Entry 8S0E (electron microscopy, 3.80 A resolution); this record covers chains 6 and D of the 15 polymer chains in the assembly.

# Chain 6
Molecule: DNA replication licensing factor MCM6
Source organism: Homo sapiens
Notes: EC 3.6.4.12
Reference sequence: Q14566 (MCM6_HUMAN); numbering as in UniProt (aligned over 1-821)
Chain sequence (821 residues; each row starts with the number of its first residue):
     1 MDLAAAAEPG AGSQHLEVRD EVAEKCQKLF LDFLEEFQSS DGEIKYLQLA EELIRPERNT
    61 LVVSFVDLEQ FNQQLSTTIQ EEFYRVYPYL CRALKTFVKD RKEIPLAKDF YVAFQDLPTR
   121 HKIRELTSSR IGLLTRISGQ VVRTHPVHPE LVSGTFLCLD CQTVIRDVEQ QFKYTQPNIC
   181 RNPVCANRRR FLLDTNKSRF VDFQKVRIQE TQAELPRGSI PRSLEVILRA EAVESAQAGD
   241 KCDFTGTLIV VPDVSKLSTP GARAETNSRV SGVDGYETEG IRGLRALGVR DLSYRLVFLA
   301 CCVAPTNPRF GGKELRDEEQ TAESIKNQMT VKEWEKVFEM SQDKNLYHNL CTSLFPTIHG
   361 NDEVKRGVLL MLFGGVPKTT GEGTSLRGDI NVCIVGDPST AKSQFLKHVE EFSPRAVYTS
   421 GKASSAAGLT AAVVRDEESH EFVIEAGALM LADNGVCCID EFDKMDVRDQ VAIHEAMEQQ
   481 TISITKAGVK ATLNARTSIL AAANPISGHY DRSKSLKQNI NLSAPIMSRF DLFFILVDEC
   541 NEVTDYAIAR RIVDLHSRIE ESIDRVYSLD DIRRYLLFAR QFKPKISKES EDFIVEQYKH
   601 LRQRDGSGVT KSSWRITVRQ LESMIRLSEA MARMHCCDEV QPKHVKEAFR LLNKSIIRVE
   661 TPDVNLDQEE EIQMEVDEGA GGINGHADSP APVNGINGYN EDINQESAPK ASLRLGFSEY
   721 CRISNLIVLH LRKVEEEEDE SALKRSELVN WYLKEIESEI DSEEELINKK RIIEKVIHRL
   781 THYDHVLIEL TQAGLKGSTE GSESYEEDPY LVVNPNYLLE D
Unresolved in the structure: 1-19, 39-41, 102-109, 173-193, 253-293, 306-326, 605-612, 666-712, 737-742, 792-806, 819-821
Metal / ion sites: Mg2+: Ser403 (together with ATP-gamma-S)
Ligand contacts:
  - ATP-gamma-S (AGS; phosphothiophosphoric acid-adenylate ester): Leu386, Glu478, Pro525, Arg529, Val618, Arg619, Glu622
  - ATP-gamma-S: Thr357, Ile358, His359, Pro398, Ser399, Thr400, Ala401, Lys402, Ser403, Gln404, Asp460, Ile552
Swiss-Prot annotation at these positions:
  - motif: Ser528 to Asp531 (Arginine finger)
  - binding site (ATP): His359, Ser399, Thr400, Ala401, Lys402, Ser403, Asn504
  - binding site (ADP): Arg619, Glu622
  - modified residue: Met1 (N-acetylmethionine), Ser13 (Phosphoserine), Ser219 (Phosphoserine), Ser271 (Phosphoserine), Thr278 (Phosphothreonine), Lys643 (N6-acetyllysine), Ser689 (Phosphoserine), Ser762 (Phosphoserine), Thr791 (Phosphothreonine)
  - natural variant: Pro149 (P149S: Found in a patient with mild developmental delay and autism spectrum disorder; uncertain significance), Cys158 (C158Y: Found in patients with microcephaly, developmental delay, typical facial characteristics, endocrine disorders, feeding difficulties and urogenital anomalies; uncertain significance), Asp202 (D202G: Found in a patient with intra-uterine growth restriction, developmental delay and autism spectrum disorder; uncertain significance), Gly239 (G239S: Found in a patient with endocrine disorders, developmental regression, autism spectrum disorder and epilepsy; uncertain significance)
  - mutagenesis: Glu757 (E757A/D: Impairs interaction with CTD1), Glu763 (E763A/D: Impairs interaction with CTD1), Leu766 (L766A: Impairs interaction with CTD1)

# Chain D
Molecule: Origin recognition complex subunit 4
Source organism: Homo sapiens
Reference sequence: O43929 (ORC4_HUMAN); residue numbers follow UniProt; this construct covers 1-436
Chain sequence (436 residues; row label = number of the first residue in the row):
     1 MSSRKSKSNS LIHTECLSQV QRILRERFCR QSPHSNLFGV QVQYKHLSEL LKRTALHGES
    61 NSVLIIGPRG SGKTMLINHA LKELMEIEEV SENVLQVHLN GLLQINDKIA LKEITRQLNL
   121 ENVVGDKVFG SFAENLSFLL EALKKGDRTS SCPVIFILDE FDLFAHHKNQ TLLYNLFDIS
   181 QSAQTPIAVI GLTCRLDILE LLEKRVKSRF SHRQIHLMNS FGFPQYVKIF KEQLSLPAEF
   241 PDKVFAEKWN ENVQYLSEDR SVQEVLQKHF NISKNLRSLH MLLMLALNRV TASHPFMTAV
   301 DLMEASQLCS MDSKANIVHG LSVLEICLII AMKHLNDIYE EEPFNFQMVY NEFQKFVQRK
   361 AHSVYNFEKP VVMKAFEHLQ QLELIKPMER TSGNSQREYQ LMKLLLDNTQ IMNALQKYPN
   421 CPTDVRQWAT SSLSWL
Unresolved in the structure: 1-12, 140-152, 432-436
Metal / ion sites: Mg2+: Thr74 (together with ATP-gamma-S)
Ligand contacts: ATP-gamma-S (AGS; phosphothiophosphoric acid-adenylate ester): Gln31, Asn36, Leu37, Phe38, Val40, Arg69, Gly70, Ser71, Gly72, Lys73, Thr74, Met75, Glu160, Leu276, Arg277, His280
Swiss-Prot annotation at these positions:
  - binding site (ATP): Gly67 to Thr74
  - modified residue: Lys7 (N6-methyllysine)
  - natural variant: Tyr174 (Y174C: In MGORS2)
  - mutagenesis: Lys73 (K73A/E: Impairs ORC complex formation), Asp159 to Glu160 (Impairs ORC complex formation)

# How chain 6 and chain D interact
Pairs across the interface (14; chain 6 residue first):
  Arg658(6) - Ser431(D)
  Pro662(6) - Gln427(D)
  Val664(6) - Thr423(D)
  Phe717(6) - Asp424(D)
  Phe717(6) - Gln427(D)
  Arg779(6) - Thr423(D)
  Tyr783(6) - Pro419(D)
  Tyr783(6) - Asn420(D)
  Tyr783(6) - Pro422(D)
  Asp784(6) - Pro422(D)
  Asn816(6) - Val364(D)
  Tyr817(6) - His362(D)
  Tyr817(6) - Val364(D)  hydrophobic
  Leu818(6) - His362(D)
Also at the interface, not in a pair above, chain 6 (17 interface residues in all): Arg512, Ser513, Arg604, Tyr720, His782, Val786, Asn814
Also at the interface, not in a pair above, chain D (15 interface residues in all): Ile338, Tyr339, Gln358, Ser363, Asn366, Cys421

# In short
Chain 6 and chain D form an interface of 17 and 15 residues respectively. Bound to chain 6: ATP-gamma-S. Bound
to chain D: ATP-gamma-S.
Chain 6 is DNA replication licensing factor MCM6 and chain D is Origin recognition complex subunit 4, both
from Homo sapiens; the structure, H. sapiens OCCM bound to double stranded DNA, was determined by electron
microscopy together with 8S09, 8S0A, 8S0B, 8S0C, 8S0D and 8S0F from the same study.
